PDB entry 8SID | electron microscopy, 2.71 A resolution | chains B and I of the 9 polymer chains in the assembly

# Chain B
Protein: Gamma-aminobutyric acid receptor subunit alpha-1
From: Homo sapiens
UniProtKB: P14867 (GBRA1_HUMAN); the construct has insertions or renumbered stretches relative to UniProt, so the offset changes along the chain: 1-312 = UniProt 28-339; 320-358 = UniProt 418-456
Amino-acid sequence (358 residues; numbered 1 to 358; the number before each row is that of its first residue):
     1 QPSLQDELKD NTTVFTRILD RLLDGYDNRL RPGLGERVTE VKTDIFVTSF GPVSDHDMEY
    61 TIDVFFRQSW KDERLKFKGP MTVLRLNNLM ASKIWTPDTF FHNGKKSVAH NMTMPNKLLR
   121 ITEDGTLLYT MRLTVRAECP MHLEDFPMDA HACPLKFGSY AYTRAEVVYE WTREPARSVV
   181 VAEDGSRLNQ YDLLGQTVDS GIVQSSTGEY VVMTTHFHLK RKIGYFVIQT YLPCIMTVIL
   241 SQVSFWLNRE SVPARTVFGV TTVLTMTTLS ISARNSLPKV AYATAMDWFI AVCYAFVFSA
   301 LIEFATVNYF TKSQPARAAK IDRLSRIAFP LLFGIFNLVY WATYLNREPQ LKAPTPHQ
Not modelled in the structure: 1-9, 348-358
Disulfide bonds: Cys139-Cys153
Covalent attachments: glycan linked to Asn111
Construct notes: linker (313-319)
Residues lining bound ligands:
  - gamma-amino-butanoic acid (ABU): Phe65, Arg67, Leu118, Thr130
  - phosphatidylethanolamine (PTY), molecule 1: Lys222, Ile223, Gly224, Val227, Ile228, Leu232, Pro233, Ile235, Met236, Thr237, Ile239, Thr265, Pro330, Phe333, Gly334, Asn337, Trp341
  - phosphatidylethanolamine (PTY), molecule 2: Trp246, Arg323, Arg326, Ile327, Pro330, Leu331
  - phosphatidylethanolamine (PTY), molecule 3: Ala291, Tyr294, Ala295, Phe296, Phe298, Ser299, Ile302, Glu303, Thr306, Phe310, Arg317, Lys320, Ile321, Leu324, Ser325, Ala328, Phe329, Leu332
Swiss-Prot annotation at these positions:
  - binding site (4-aminobutanoate): Arg67, Thr130
  - binding site (3alpha-hydroxy-5alpha-pregnan-11,20-dione): Trp246
  - glycosylation (N-linked (GlcNAc...) asparagine): Asn11, Asn111
Reported in the primary citation:
  - binding site for 17-oxoandrost-5-en-3beta-yl hydrogen sulfate: Val257 (from molecular simulation)
  - mutagenesis - Q242L: abolished signaling in response to neurosteroids (citing earlier work)
  - mutagenesis - W246L: abolished signaling in response to allopregnanolone (citing earlier work)

# Chain I
Protein: Kappa Fab Light Chain
From: Mus musculus
Notes: antibody fragment or engineered binder
Amino-acid sequence (213 residues; row label = number of the first residue in the row):
     1 NIVMTQSPKS MSMSVGERVT LSCKASEYVG TYVSWYQQKP EQSPKLLIYG ASNRYTGVPD
    61 RFTGSGSATD FTLTIGSVQA EDLADYHCGQ SYSYPTFGAG TKLELKRADA APTVSIFPPS
   121 SEQLTSGGAS VVCFLNNFYP KDINVKWKID GSERQNGVLN SWTDQDSKDS TYSMSSTLTL
   181 TKDEYERHNS YTCEATHKTS TSPIVKSFNR NEC
Not modelled in the structure: 106-213
Disulfide bonds: Cys23-Cys88

# How chain B and chain I interact
Contacting residue pairs (16):
  Trp171(B) with Tyr32(I), hydrogen bond
  Glu174(B) with Tyr94(I)
  Pro175(B) with Tyr32(I); Ser91(I); Tyr92(I)
  Ala176(B) with Tyr92(I), hydrogen bond (backbone-backbone)
  Arg177(B) with Tyr94(I), hydrogen bond
  Thr197(B) with Tyr28(I); Tyr92(I)
  Val198(B) with Tyr28(I); Tyr92(I)
  Asp199(B) with Tyr28(I); Gly30(I); Thr31(I), hydrogen bond
  Ser200(B) with Thr31(I), hydrogen bond (backbone-side chain); Tyr32(I)
Interface residues without a listed pair, chain B (10 interface residues in all): Gln196
Interface residues without a listed pair, chain I (8 interface residues in all): Ser93

# In short
10 residues of chain B and 8 residues of chain I are in contact; the contacts include 5 hydrogen bonds. Among
the polar pairs are Trp171(B)-Tyr32(I), Arg177(B)-Tyr94(I) and Asp199(B)-Thr31(I). From the paper: a binding
site for 17-oxoandrost-5-en-3beta-yl hydrogen sulfate at Val257(B); Q242L of chain B abolishes signaling in
response to neurosteroids.
Chain B is Gamma-aminobutyric acid receptor subunit alpha-1 (Homo sapiens) and chain I is Kappa Fab Light
Chain (Mus musculus); the structure, Human GABAA receptor alpha1-beta2-gamma2 subtype in complex with GABA
plus dehydroepiandrosterone sulfate, was determined by electron microscopy together with 8SGO and 8SI9 from
the same study.
